6SKL - chains 2 and I of the 18 polymer chains in the assembly; structure by electron microscopy, 3.70 A resolution.

== Chain 2 ==
Molecule: DNA replication licensing factor MCM2
Organism: Saccharomyces cerevisiae (strain ATCC 204508 / S288c)
Notes: EC 3.6.4.12
UniProt: P29469 (MCM2_YEAST); residues 1-868 here = UniProt positions 1-868
Amino-acid sequence (868 residues; each row starts with the number of its first residue):
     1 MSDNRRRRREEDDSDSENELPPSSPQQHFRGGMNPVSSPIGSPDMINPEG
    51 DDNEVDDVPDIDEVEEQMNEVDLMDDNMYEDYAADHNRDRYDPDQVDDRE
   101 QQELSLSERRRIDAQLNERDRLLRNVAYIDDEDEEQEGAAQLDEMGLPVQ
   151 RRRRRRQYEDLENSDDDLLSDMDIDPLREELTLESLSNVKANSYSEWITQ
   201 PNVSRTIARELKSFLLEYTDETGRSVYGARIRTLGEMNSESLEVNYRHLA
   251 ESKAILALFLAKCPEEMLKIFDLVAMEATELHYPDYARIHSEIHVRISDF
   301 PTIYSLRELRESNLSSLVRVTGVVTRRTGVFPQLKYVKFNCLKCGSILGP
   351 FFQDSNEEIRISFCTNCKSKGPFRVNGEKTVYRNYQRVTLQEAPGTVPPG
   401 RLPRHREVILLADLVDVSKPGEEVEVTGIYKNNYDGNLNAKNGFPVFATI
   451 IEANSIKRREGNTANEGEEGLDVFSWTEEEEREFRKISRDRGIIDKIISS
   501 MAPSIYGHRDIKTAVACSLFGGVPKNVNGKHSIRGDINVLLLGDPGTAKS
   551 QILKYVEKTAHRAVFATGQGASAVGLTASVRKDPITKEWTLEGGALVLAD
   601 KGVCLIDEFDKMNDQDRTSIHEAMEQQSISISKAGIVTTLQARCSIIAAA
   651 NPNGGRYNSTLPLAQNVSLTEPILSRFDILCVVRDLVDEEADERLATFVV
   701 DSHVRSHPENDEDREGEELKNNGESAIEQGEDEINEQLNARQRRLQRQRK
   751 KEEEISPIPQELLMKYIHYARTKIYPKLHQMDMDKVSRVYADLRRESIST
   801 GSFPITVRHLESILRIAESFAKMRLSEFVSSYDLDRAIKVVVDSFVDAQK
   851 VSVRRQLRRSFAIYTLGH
Disordered / not traced: 1-172, 711-737
Swiss-Prot annotation at these positions:
  - zinc finger: Cys341 to Cys367 (C4-type)
  - motif: Ser675 to Asp678 (Arginine finger)
  - binding site (ATP): Gly543 to Ser550
  - modified residue (Phosphoserine): Ser14, Ser16, Ser23, Ser164, Ser170
Bound ions: Zn2+: Cys341, Cys344, Cys364, Cys367; Mg2+: Ser550 (together with AMP-PNP)
Small-molecule neighbours:
  - AMP-PNP (ANP; phosphoaminophosphonic acid-adenylate ester), molecule 1: Ser504, Ile505, Tyr506, His508, Asp544, Pro545, Gly546, Thr547, Ala548, Lys549, Ser550, Gln551, Asn651, Leu695, Val699
  - AMP-PNP (ANP), molecule 2: His531, Glu625, Gln626, Pro672, Arg676, Val807, Arg808, Glu811
Reported in the primary citation:
  - binding site for DNA fork, leading-strand template (chain I): Lys587

== Chain I ==
Molecule: DNA fork, leading-strand template
Sequence (85 nucleotides; row label = number of the first residue in the row):
     1 TAGAGTAGGAAGTGATGGTAAGTGATTAGAGAATTGGAGAGTGTGTTTTT
    51 TTTTTTTTTTTTTTTTTTTTTTTTTTTTTTTTTTT
Disordered / not traced: 1-25, 63-85

== Interface between chain 2 and chain I ==
Contacting residue pairs - 15 pairs, chain 2 then chain I:
  Ser572(2) - DT58(I)  hydrogen bond to the phosphate
  Val574(2) - DT57(I)  sugar contact
  Val574(2) - DT58(I)  phosphate contact
  Ser579(2) - DT57(I)  phosphate contact
  Val580(2) - DT56(I)  sugar contact
  Val580(2) - DT57(I)  hydrogen bond to the phosphate
  Lys582(2) - DT54(I)  base contact
  Lys582(2) - DT55(I)  base contact
  Lys587(2) - DT52(I)  hydrogen bond to the base
  Trp589(2) - DT55(I)  sugar contact
  Trp589(2) - DT56(I)  sugar contact
  Lys633(2) - DT56(I)  hydrogen bond to the phosphate
  Lys633(2) - DT57(I)  salt bridge to the phosphate
  Ala634(2) - DT55(I)  phosphate contact
  Ala634(2) - DT56(I)  hydrogen bond to the phosphate
Interface residues without a listed pair, chain 2 (10 interface residues in all): Gly575

== Summary ==
The interface between chain 2 and chain I involves 10 residues on one side and 6 on the other; the contacts
include 5 hydrogen bonds and 1 salt bridge. Polar contacts include Lys587(2)-DT52(I), Ser572(2)-DT58(I) and
Val580(2)-DT57(I). Ligands of chain 2: AMP-PNP. From the paper: a binding site for DNA fork, leading-strand
template (chain I) at Lys587(2).
Chain 2 is DNA replication licensing factor MCM2 (Saccharomyces cerevisiae (strain ATCC 204508 / S288c)) and
chain I is DNA fork, leading-strand template; the structure, Cryo-EM structure of the CMG Fork Protection
Complex at a replication fork - Conformation 1, was determined by electron microscopy together with 6SKO from
the same study.
